Entry 2PEH (X-ray diffraction, 2.11 A resolution); this record covers chains A and C.

[Chain A]
Molecule: Splicing factor 45
Organism: Homo sapiens
UniProtKB: Q96I25 (SPF45_HUMAN); residue numbers follow UniProt; this construct covers 301-401
Sequence (105 residues; each row starts with the number of its first residue):
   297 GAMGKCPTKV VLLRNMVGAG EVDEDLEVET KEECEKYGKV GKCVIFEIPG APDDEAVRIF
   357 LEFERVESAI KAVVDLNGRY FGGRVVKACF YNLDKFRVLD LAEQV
Disordered / not traced: 297
Sequence notes: cloning artifact (297-300)
Swiss-Prot annotation at these positions:
  - mutagenesis: Asp319 (D319A: Impairs interaction with SF1; has minor effect on interaction with SF3B1 and U2AF2; D319K: Abolishes interaction with SF3B1, SF1 and U2AF2. Abolishes regulation of alternative splicing), Arg375 (R375A: Impairs interaction with SF3B1, SF1 and U2AF2. Abolishes regulation of alternative splicing), Tyr376 (Y376A: Impairs interaction with SF3B1, SF1 and U2AF2. Abolishes regulation of alternative splicing), Phe377 (F377A: Impairs interaction with SF1 and U2AF2 and abolishes interaction with SF3B1. Abolishes regulation of alternative splicing)

[Chain C]
Molecule: Splicing factor 3B subunit 1
UniProtKB: O75533 (SF3B1_HUMAN); residues 333-342 here = UniProt positions 333-342
Sequence (10 residues; each row starts with the number of its first residue):
   333 KRKSRWDETP
Swiss-Prot annotation at these positions:
  - modified residue: Thr341 (Phosphothreonine)
  - mutagenesis: Trp338 (W338A: Abolishes interaction with RBM39; when associated with A-200; A-218; A-232; A-254; A-293 and A-310)

[Interface between chain A and chain C]
Residue-residue contacts (24):
  Met312(A) - Trp338(C)  hydrophobic
  Asp319(A) - Arg337(C)  salt bridge
  Asp321(A) - Arg334(C)  salt bridge
  Leu322(A) - Arg337(C)
  Glu325(A) - Arg334(C)  salt bridge
  Glu325(A) - Ser336(C)
  Glu325(A) - Arg337(C)  salt bridge
  Glu325(A) - Trp338(C)  hydrogen bond (backbone-side chain)
  Glu329(A) - Trp338(C)
  Leu372(A) - Trp338(C)  hydrophobic
  Arg375(A) - Trp338(C)
  Arg375(A) - Asp339(C)  salt bridge
  Tyr376(A) - Trp338(C)
  Tyr376(A) - Asp339(C)  hydrogen bond (backbone-backbone)
  Tyr376(A) - Glu340(C)
  Tyr376(A) - Thr341(C)
  Tyr376(A) - Pro342(C)
  Phe377(A) - Arg337(C)
  Phe377(A) - Trp338(C)  hydrophobic
  Gly378(A) - Arg337(C)  hydrogen bond (backbone-backbone)
  Gly378(A) - Glu340(C)
  Gly379(A) - Glu340(C)  hydrogen bond (backbone-backbone)
  Gly379(A) - Thr341(C)
  Gly379(A) - Pro342(C)
Other interface residues (no listed pair), chain A (16 interface residues in all): Leu309, Val313, Thr326, Val382

[In short]
16 residues of chain A face 8 of chain C across their interface, with 4 hydrogen bonds and 5 salt bridges.
Polar contacts include Asp319(A)-Arg337(C), Asp321(A)-Arg334(C) and Glu325(A)-Arg334(C). From UniProt: 4
mutagenesis sites on chain A; one mutagenesis site on chain C.
Chain A is Splicing factor 45 (Homo sapiens) and chain C is Splicing factor 3B subunit 1; the structure,
Crystal structure of the UHM domain of human SPF45 in complex with SF3b155-ULM5, was determined by X-ray
diffraction (same publication as 2PE8).
